7B5H - chains AP and AQ of the 96 polymer chains in the assembly; structure by electron microscopy, 3.20 A resolution.

Chain AP (and AQ):
Molecule: All3325 protein
From: Nostoc sp. (strain PCC 7120 / SAG 25.82 / UTEX 2576)
Notes: fragment: sheath protein Cis2; chain AQ of this document is another copy of the same molecule, construct and numbering; everything in this record applies to it too
UniProtKB: Q8YRW7 (Q8YRW7_NOSS1); residues 1-484 here = UniProt positions 1-484
Chain sequence (484 residues; each row starts with the number of its first residue):
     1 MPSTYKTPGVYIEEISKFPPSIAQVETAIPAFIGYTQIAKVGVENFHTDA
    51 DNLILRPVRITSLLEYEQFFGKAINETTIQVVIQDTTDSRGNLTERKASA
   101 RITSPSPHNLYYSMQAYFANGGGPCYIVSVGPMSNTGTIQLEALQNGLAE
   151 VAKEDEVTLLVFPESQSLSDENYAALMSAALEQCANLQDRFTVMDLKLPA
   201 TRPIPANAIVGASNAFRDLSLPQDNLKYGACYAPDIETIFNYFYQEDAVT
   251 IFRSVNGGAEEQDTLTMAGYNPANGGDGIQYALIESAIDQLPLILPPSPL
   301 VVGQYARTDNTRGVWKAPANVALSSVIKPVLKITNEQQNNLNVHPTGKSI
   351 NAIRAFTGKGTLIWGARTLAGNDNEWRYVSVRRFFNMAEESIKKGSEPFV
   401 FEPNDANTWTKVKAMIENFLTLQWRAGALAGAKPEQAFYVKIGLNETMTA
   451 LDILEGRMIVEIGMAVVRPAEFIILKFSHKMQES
Not modelled in the structure: 1-2, 483-484

Interface between chain AP and chain AQ:
Residue-residue contacts (50; chain AP residue first):
  Ser3(AP) - Thr94(AQ)
  Lys40(AP) - Gln84(AQ)
  Val43(AP) - Ser99(AQ)
  Ile54(AP) - Pro203(AQ)  hydrophobic
  Lys153(AP) - Lys332(AQ)
  Glu154(AP) - Lys332(AQ)  salt bridge
  Glu156(AP) - Thr357(AQ)
  Glu375(AP) - His479(AQ)  salt bridge
  Trp376(AP) - His479(AQ)
  Phe385(AP) - His479(AQ)
  Glu389(AP) - Phe477(AQ)
  Lys394(AP) - Thr357(AQ)
  Lys394(AP) - Lys359(AQ)
  Glu397(AP) - Asn320(AQ)
  Glu397(AP) - Lys359(AQ)  salt bridge
  Pro398(AP) - Asn320(AQ)  hydrogen bond (backbone-side chain)
  Val400(AP) - Asn320(AQ)
  Val400(AP) - Glu471(AQ)
  Phe401(AP) - Lys316(AQ)
  Phe401(AP) - Ala319(AQ)  hydrophobic
  Phe401(AP) - Asn320(AQ)
  Phe401(AP) - Gly365(AQ)
  Phe401(AP) - Pro469(AQ)
  Phe401(AP) - Ala470(AQ)  hydrogen bond (backbone-backbone)
  Glu402(AP) - Arg312(AQ)  salt bridge
  Glu402(AP) - Lys316(AQ)  salt bridge
  Glu402(AP) - Pro469(AQ)
  Glu402(AP) - Ala470(AQ)  hydrogen bond (backbone-backbone)
  Asn404(AP) - Ala470(AQ)
  Glu435(AP) - Lys480(AQ)  hydrogen bond (backbone-side chain)
  Gly456(AP) - Ala470(AQ)
  Gly456(AP) - Glu471(AQ)  hydrogen bond (backbone-backbone)
  Gly456(AP) - Phe472(AQ)  hydrogen bond (backbone-backbone)
  Arg457(AP) - Phe472(AQ)
  Met458(AP) - Phe472(AQ)  hydrogen bond (backbone-backbone)
  Met458(AP) - Ile473(AQ)
  Met458(AP) - Ile474(AQ)  hydrogen bond (backbone-backbone)
  Ile459(AP) - Ile474(AQ)
  Val460(AP) - Ile474(AQ)  hydrogen bond (backbone-backbone)
  Val460(AP) - Leu475(AQ)
  Val460(AP) - Lys476(AQ)  hydrogen bond (backbone-backbone)
  Glu461(AP) - Lys476(AQ)
  Ile462(AP) - Lys476(AQ)  hydrogen bond (backbone-backbone)
  Ile462(AP) - Phe477(AQ)
  Ile462(AP) - Ser478(AQ)  hydrogen bond (backbone-backbone)
  Gly463(AP) - Ser478(AQ)
  Met464(AP) - Ser478(AQ)  hydrogen bond (backbone-backbone)
  Met464(AP) - His479(AQ)
  Met464(AP) - Lys480(AQ)  hydrogen bond (backbone-backbone)
  Arg468(AP) - His479(AQ)
Interface residues without a listed pair, chain AP (40 interface residues in all): Thr4, Gly42, Gln68, Glu150, Ala152, Ile392, Ser396, Phe399, Gln436, Tyr439, Ala465
Interface residues without a listed pair, chain AQ (34 interface residues in all): Leu93, Lys97, Arg101, Ala206, Ala317, Thr334, Phe356, Trp364, Ala366, Arg468

Summary:
40 residues of chain AP and 34 residues of chain AQ are in contact; the contacts include 14 hydrogen bonds and
5 salt bridges. Polar contacts include Glu154(AP)-Lys332(AQ), Glu375(AP)-His479(AQ) and Glu397(AP)-Lys359(AQ).
Both chains are All3325 protein (Nostoc sp. (strain PCC 7120 / SAG 25.82 / UTEX 2576)). Entry 7B5H (Cryo-EM
structure of the contractile injection system base plate from Anabaena PCC7120) was determined by electron
microscopy together with 7B5I from the same study.
